8YV8 - chains A and J of the 11 polymer chains in the assembly; structure by electron microscopy, 3.00 A resolution.

== Chain A ==
Molecule: Histone H3.1
From: Homo sapiens
UniProtKB: P68431 (H31_HUMAN); residues 1-135 here correspond to UniProt positions 2-136 (UniProt number = residue number + 1)
Amino-acid sequence (135 residues; each row starts with the number of its first residue):
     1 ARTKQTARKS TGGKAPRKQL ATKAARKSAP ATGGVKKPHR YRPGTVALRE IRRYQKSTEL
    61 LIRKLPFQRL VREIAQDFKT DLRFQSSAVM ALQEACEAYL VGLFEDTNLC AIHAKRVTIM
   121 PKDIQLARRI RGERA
Unresolved in the structure: 1-37, 135
Curated features (UniProtKB/Swiss-Prot):
  - modified residue: Arg2 (Asymmetric dimethylarginine), Thr3 (Phosphothreonine), Lys4 (Allysine), Gln5 (5-glutamyl dopamine), Thr6 (Phosphothreonine), Arg8 (Citrulline), Lys9 (N6,N6,N6-trimethyllysine), Ser10 (ADP-ribosylserine), Thr11 (Phosphothreonine), Lys14 (N6-(2-hydroxyisobutyryl)lysine), Arg17 (Asymmetric dimethylarginine), Lys18 (N6-(2-hydroxyisobutyryl)lysine), Lys23 (N6-(2-hydroxyisobutyryl)lysine), Arg26 (Citrulline), Lys27 (N6,N6,N6-trimethyllysine), Ser28 (ADP-ribosylserine), Lys36 (N6,N6,N6-trimethyllysine), Lys37 (N6-methyllysine), Tyr41 (Phosphotyrosine), Lys56 (N6,N6,N6-trimethyllysine) and 8 more in UniProt
  - lipidation: Lys18 (N6-decanoyllysine)

== Chain J ==
Molecule: 145-nt DNA strand
From: synthetic construct
Sequence (145 nucleotides; each row starts with the number of its first residue; numbers below 1 keep their minus sign (DA-72 is residue -72)):
   -72 ATCGATGTAT ATATCTGACA CGTGCCTGGA GACTAGGGAG TAATCCCCTT GGCGGTTAAA
   -12 ACGCGGGGGA CAGCGCGTAC GTGCGTTTAA GCGGTGCTAG AGCTGTCTAC GACCAATTGA
    48 GCGGCCTCGC GACCGGGATT CTGAT
Unresolved in the structure: -72 to -60

== Interface between chain A and chain J ==
Contacting residue pairs (16):
  Arg40(A) - DT9(J)  hydrogen bond to the base
  Arg40(A) - DG10(J)  hydrogen bond to the sugar
  Tyr41(A) - DG10(J)  phosphate contact
  Gly44(A) - DG8(J)  phosphate contact
  Gly44(A) - DT9(J)  hydrogen bond to the phosphate
  Thr45(A) - DT9(J)  phosphate contact
  Val46(A) - DT9(J)  hydrogen bond to the phosphate
  Ala47(A) - DT9(J)  hydrogen bond to the phosphate
  Arg63(A) - DA17(J)  phosphate contact
  Arg63(A) - DG18(J)  sugar contact
  Lys64(A) - DG18(J)  hydrogen bond to the phosphate
  Leu65(A) - DA17(J)  phosphate contact
  Leu65(A) - DG18(J)  hydrogen bond to the phosphate
  Pro66(A) - DA17(J)  sugar contact
  Arg69(A) - DA17(J)  salt bridge to the phosphate
  Arg83(A) - DG27(J)  sugar contact
Other interface residues (no listed pair), chain A (16 interface residues in all): Arg42, Pro43, Gln85, Lys115
Other interface residues (no listed pair), chain J (9 interface residues in all): DA-1, DA26, DG29

== Summary ==
16 residues of chain A face 9 of chain J across their interface, with 7 hydrogen bonds and 1 salt bridge.
Among the polar pairs are Arg40(A)-DT9(J), Arg40(A)-DG10(J) and Gly44(A)-DT9(J).
Chain A is Histone H3.1 (Homo sapiens) and chain J is a 145-nt DNA strand (synthetic construct); the
structure, Cryo-EM structure of CDCA7 bound to nucleosome including hemimethylated CpG site in Widom601
positioning sequence, was determined by electron microscopy.
